5OE4 - chain A; structure by X-ray diffraction, 1.90 A resolution.

== Chain A ==
Molecule: Anthranilate--CoA ligase
Source organism: Pseudomonas aeruginosa PAO1
Notes: EC 6.2.1.32
UniProtKB: Q9I4X3 (PQSA_PSEAE); numbering as in UniProt (aligned over 1-399)
Sequence (407 residues; numbered 1 to 407; the number before each row is that of its first residue):
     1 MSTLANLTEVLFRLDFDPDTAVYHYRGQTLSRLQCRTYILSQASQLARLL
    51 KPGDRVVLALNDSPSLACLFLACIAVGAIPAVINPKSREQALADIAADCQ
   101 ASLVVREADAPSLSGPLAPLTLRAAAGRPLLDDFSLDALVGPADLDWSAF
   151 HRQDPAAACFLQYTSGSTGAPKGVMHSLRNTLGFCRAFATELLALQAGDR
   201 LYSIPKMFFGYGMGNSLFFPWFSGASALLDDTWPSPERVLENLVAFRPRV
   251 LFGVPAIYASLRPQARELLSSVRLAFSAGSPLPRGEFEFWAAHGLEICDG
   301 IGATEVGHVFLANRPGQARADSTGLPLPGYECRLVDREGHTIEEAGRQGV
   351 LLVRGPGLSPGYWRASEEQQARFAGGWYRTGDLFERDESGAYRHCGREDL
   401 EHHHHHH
Unresolved in the structure: 1, 111-118, 165-169, 399-407
Differences from the reference sequence: expression tag (400-407)
Ligand contacts: anthraniloyl-AMP (3UK; 5'-O-[(S)-[(2-aminobenzoyl)oxy](hydroxy)phosphoryl]adenosine): Thr164, Phe209, Gly210, Tyr211, Ala278, Gly279, Ser280, Pro281, Asp299, Gly300, Ile301, Gly302, Ala303, Thr304, Glu305, Gly307, His308, Val309, Thr380, Asp382, His394, Arg397
Curated features (UniProtKB/Swiss-Prot):
  - binding site (AMP): Leu161 to Lys172

== Summary ==
Ligands of chain A: anthraniloyl-AMP. From UniProt: 12 AMP-binding residues.
Chain A is Anthranilate--CoA ligase (Pseudomonas aeruginosa PAO1); the structure, Crystal structure of the
N-terminal domain of PqsA in complex with anthraniloyl-AMP (crystal form 2), was determined by X-ray
diffraction, deposited together with 5OE3, 5OE5 and 5OE6.
